1PB1 - chain A; structure by X-ray diffraction, 1.70 A resolution.

[Chain A]
Name: Isocitrate dehydrogenase [NADP]
From: Escherichia coli
Notes: EC 1.1.1.42
UniProt: P08200 (IDH_ECOLI); residues 1-416 here = UniProt positions 1-416
Sequence (416 residues; numbered 1 to 416; the number before each row is that of its first residue):
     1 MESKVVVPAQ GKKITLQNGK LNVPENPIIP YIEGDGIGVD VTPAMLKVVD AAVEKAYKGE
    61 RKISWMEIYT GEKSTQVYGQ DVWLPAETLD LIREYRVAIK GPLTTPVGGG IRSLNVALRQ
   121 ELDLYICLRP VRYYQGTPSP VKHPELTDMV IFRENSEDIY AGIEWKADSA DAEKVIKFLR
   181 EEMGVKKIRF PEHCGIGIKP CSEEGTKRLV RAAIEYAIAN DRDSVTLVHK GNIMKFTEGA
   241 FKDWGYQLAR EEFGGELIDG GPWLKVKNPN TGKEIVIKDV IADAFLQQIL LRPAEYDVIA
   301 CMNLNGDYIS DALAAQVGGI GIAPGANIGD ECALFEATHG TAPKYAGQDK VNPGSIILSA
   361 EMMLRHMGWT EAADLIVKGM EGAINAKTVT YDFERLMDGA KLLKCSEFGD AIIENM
Ligand contacts: isocitric acid (ICT): Thr-105, Ser-113, Asn-115, Val-116, Arg-119, Arg-129, Arg-153, Tyr-160, Lys-230, Asn-232, Ile-233, Asp-283, Asp-307

[Summary]
Bound to chain A: isocitric acid.
Chain A is Isocitrate dehydrogenase [NADP] (Escherichia coli); the structure, A four location model to explain
the stereospecificity of proteins, was determined by X-ray diffraction (same publication as 1P8F).
